Entry 4XQA (X-ray diffraction, 1.41 A resolution); this record covers chains A and B of the 3 polymer chains in the assembly.

# Chain A (and B)
Name: Fiber
Organism: Human adenovirus 37
Notes: chain B of this document is another copy of the same molecule, construct and numbering; everything in this record applies to it too
UniProt: Q64823 (Q64823_9ADEN); residue numbers follow UniProt; this construct covers 177-365
Amino-acid sequence (194 residues; numbered 172 to 365; the number before each row is that of its first residue):
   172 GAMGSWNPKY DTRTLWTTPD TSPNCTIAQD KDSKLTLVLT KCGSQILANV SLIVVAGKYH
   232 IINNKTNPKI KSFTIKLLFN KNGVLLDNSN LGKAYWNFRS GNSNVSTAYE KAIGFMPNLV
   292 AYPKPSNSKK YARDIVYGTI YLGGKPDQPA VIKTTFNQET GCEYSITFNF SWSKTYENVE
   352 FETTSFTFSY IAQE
Unresolved in the structure: 172-181
Differences from the reference sequence: expression tag (172-176)
Ion coordination: Zn2+ site 1: His-231, Glu-351 (shared with Asp-258(B) of chain B); Zn2+ site 2: Lys-236, Glu-348 (together with acetate ion) (shared with 1 residue of chain C)
Residues lining bound ligands: 423 ((1-{2-[bis(2-{4-[({(6R)-5-(acetylamino)-3,5-dideoxy-6-[(1R,2R)-1,2,3-trihydroxypropyl]-beta-L-threo-hex-2-ulopyranonosyl}oxy)methyl]-1H-1,2,3-triazol-1-yl}ethyl)amino]ethyl}-1H-1,2,3-triazol-4-yl)methyl (6R)-5-(acetylamino)-3,5-dideoxy-6-[(1R,2R)-1,2,3-trihydroxypropyl]-beta-L-threo-hex-2-ulopyranosidonic acid): Tyr-308, Thr-310, Tyr-312, Pro-317, Asp-318, Pro-320, Val-322, Ser-344, Lys-345
Reported in the primary citation:
  - binding site for 423: Tyr-312, Pro-317, Ser-344, Lys-345

# How chain A and chain B interact
Contacting residue pairs (46):
  Thr-185(A) with Ser-215(B)
  Trp-187(A) with Ser-215(B); Ile-362(B), hydrophobic
  Pro-190(A) with Val-291(B); Ala-292(B); Arg-304(B), hydrogen bond (backbone-side chain)
  Asp-191(A) with Val-291(B); Arg-304(B), hydrogen bond (backbone-side chain)
  Thr-192(A) with Tyr-302(B); Arg-304(B)
  Thr-207(A) with Arg-304(B), hydrogen bond
  Val-209(A) with Gln-216(B); Ile-362(B), hydrophobic
  Thr-211(A) with Cys-213(B); Gln-216(B), hydrogen bond
  Cys-213(A) with Cys-213(B), hydrophobic
  Leu-218(A) with Gln-216(B), hydrogen bond (backbone-side chain)
  Ala-219(A) with Gln-216(B)
  Asn-220(A) with Gln-216(B); Ser-360(B), hydrogen bond
  Ser-222(A) with Arg-304(B)
  Ile-224(A) with Tyr-302(B), hydrophobic
  Arg-270(A) with Ser-215(B), hydrogen bond; Asn-289(B); Ala-363(B), hydrogen bond (side chain-backbone); Gln-364(B), hydrogen bond (side chain-backbone); Glu-365(B)
  Asn-273(A) with Asn-289(B), hydrogen bond; Val-291(B)
  Tyr-312(A) with Tyr-308(B), hydrophobic
  Gly-314(A) with Ala-303(B)
  Gly-315(A) with Ala-303(B); Ile-306(B); Tyr-308(B), hydrogen bond (backbone-side chain)
  Pro-317(A) with Tyr-308(B)
  Glu-351(A) with Lys-300(B), salt bridge
  Glu-353(A) with Tyr-302(B); Ala-303(B), hydrogen bond (side chain-backbone)
  Thr-354(A) with Ala-303(B); Arg-304(B), hydrogen bond (backbone-backbone)
  Thr-355(A) with Ala-303(B); Ile-306(B)
  Ser-356(A) with Arg-304(B), hydrogen bond (side chain-backbone); Ile-306(B), hydrogen bond (backbone-backbone); Val-307(B)
  Thr-358(A) with Ser-360(B), hydrogen bond
Other interface residues (no listed pair), chain A (28 interface residues in all): Leu-210, Lys-316
Other interface residues (no listed pair), chain B (23 interface residues in all): Leu-218, Tyr-293, Lys-301, Lys-324, Phe-359

# In short
Chain A and chain B form an interface of 28 and 23 residues respectively; the contacts include 16 hydrogen
bonds and 1 salt bridge. Among the polar pairs are Glu-351(A)/Lys-300(B), Pro-190(A)/Arg-304(B) and
Asp-191(A)/Arg-304(B). Ligands of chain A: compound 423. From the paper: a binding site for 423 at Tyr-312(A),
Pro-317(A) and Ser-344(A) among others.
Both chains are Fiber (Human adenovirus 37). Entry 4XQA (Crystal structure of AD37 fiber knob in complex with
trivalent sialic acid inhibitor ME0462) was determined by X-ray diffraction (same publication as 4XQB, 4K6T,
4K6U, 4K6V and 4K6W).
